PDB entry 8GZG | electron microscopy, 3.13 A resolution | chains D and Z of the 10 polymer chains in the assembly

== Chain D ==
Molecule: DNA-directed RNA polymerase subunit gamma
Source organism: Synechocystis sp. PCC 6803
Notes: EC 2.7.7.6
Reference sequence: P74177 (RPOC1_SYNY3); residues 1-626 here = UniProt positions 1-626
Amino-acid sequence (626 residues; each row starts with the number of its first residue):
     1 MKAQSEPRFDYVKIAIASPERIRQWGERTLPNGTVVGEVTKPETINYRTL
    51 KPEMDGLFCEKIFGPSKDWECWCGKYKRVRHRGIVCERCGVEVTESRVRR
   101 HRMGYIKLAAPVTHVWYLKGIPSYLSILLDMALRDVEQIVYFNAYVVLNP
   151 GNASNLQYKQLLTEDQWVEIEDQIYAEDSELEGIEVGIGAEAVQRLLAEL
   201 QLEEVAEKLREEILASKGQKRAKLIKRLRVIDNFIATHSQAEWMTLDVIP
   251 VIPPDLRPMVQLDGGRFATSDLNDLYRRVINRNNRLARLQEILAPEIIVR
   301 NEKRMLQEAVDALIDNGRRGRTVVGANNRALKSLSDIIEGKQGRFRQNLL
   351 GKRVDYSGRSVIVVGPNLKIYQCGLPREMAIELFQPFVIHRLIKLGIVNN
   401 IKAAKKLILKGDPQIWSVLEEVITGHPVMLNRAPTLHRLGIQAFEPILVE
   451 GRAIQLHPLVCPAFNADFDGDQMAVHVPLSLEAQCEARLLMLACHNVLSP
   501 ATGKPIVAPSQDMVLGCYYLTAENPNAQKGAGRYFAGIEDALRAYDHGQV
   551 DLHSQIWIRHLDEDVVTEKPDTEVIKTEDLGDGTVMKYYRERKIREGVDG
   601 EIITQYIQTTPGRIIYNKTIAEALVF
Disordered / not traced: 1-6, 175-179, 598-601
Bound ions: Zn2+: Cys71, Cys73, Cys86; Mg2+: Asp471 (shared with 1 residue of chain 3)

== Chain Z ==
Molecule: DNA-directed RNA polymerase subunit beta'
Source organism: Synechocystis sp. PCC 6803
Notes: EC 2.7.7.6
Reference sequence: P73334 (RPOC2_SYNY3); numbering as in UniProt (aligned over 1-1317)
Amino-acid sequence (1323 residues; numbered -5 to 1317; the number before each row is that of its first residue; numbers below 1 keep their minus sign (Gly-5 is residue -5)):
    -5 GSGSGSMTFYNYTIDKGRLKKLIALAYRRYGSARCSQLADELKELGFRFA
    45 TKAGVSISVDDLTIPPEKKQMLEAAEKEIRTTEERYARGEITEVERFQKV
    95 IDTWNGTSEELKDQVVVNFRKTDPLNSVYMMAFSGARGNMSQVRQLVGMR
   145 GLMADPQGEIIDLPIKTNFREGLTVTEYVISSYGARKGLVDTALRTADSG
   195 YLTRRLVDVSQDVIVREQDCGTERSLRVTAMTDGDQVKISLADRLFGRLL
   245 AKDVVGPDGEIIAKRNDEIDEALANRIAAVTDEVYVRSPLTCEAARSVCQ
   295 NCYGWSLAHGHKVDLGEAVGIIAAQSIGEPGTQLTMRTFHTGGVFTGEVA
   345 RQEKAPEDGTVKWGKGLSTRKVRTRHGEDAEQVEIAGDLIWKGEGKKAAT
   395 QTYSLTPGSLLFVQDGQTVTAGQLMTEISLSKTQRSTERATKDVAGDLAG
   445 EVLFDRLVPEEKTDRQGNTTRIAQRGGLVWILSGEVYNLPPGAEPVVKND
   495 EQVEVGSIMAETKLVTNDGGVVRLVSNREIEIITASVLLDQAQVKLESSG
   545 GREQYVIYTADKQRFLLKAAPGTKVQNHSIVAELIDDRYRTTTGGMIRYA
   595 GVEVAKGGRKQGYEVTKGGTLLWIPEETHEINKDISLLIVEDGQYVEAGT
   645 EVVKDIFCQSSGIVEVVQKNDILREIIIKPGDFYQDVDPGSVKIESGQLL
   695 QPGQDVFPGVTVSTLSQAEWIESPEGNGLLLRPVEEYKVFDEPAAPSQGS
   745 QNEEGGRQIELRSVQRLFYKDGDRVKSVEGAPLLSTQLVLEIYGSGNEGI
   795 SHLSADIELQDDEEEDCQRLQLVILESLVLRRDQESDPLGGASKTRLLVQ
   845 DGDQIPPGAVVARTEIQCKEAGTVRGIKEGQESIRRVLLERAADRLVVDL
   895 PSAPEVKPGQLLVAGQELVPGVKLEESGKVLEINGKGDNYQLVLRRARPY
   945 RVSPGAVLHIEDGDLVQRGDNLVLLVFERAKTGDIVQGLPRIEELLEARK
   995 PKEACVLARAPGVCQVEYLEDESVDIKVVEDDGTVSEYPLLPGQNAMVTD
  1045 GQRIDVGHALTDGYNNPHEILDVFFSYYVDKDGCYQAALRGLQAAQKFLV
  1095 NEVQTVYQSQGVDISDKHIEVIVRQMTAKVRIDDGGDTTMLPGELVELRQ
  1145 VEQVNEAMGITGSAPARYTPVLLGITKASLNTDSFISAASFQETTRVLTE
  1195 AAIEGKSDWLRGLKENVIIGRLIPAGTGFSSHEEVLGLIETQDDIQGYMI
  1245 EPIELPTTKKKASATKVKTKKVEADDDLLDDTRARAYAGTQLSQDDEEFE
  1295 ETYDTDEDDFDMDDDDDFGDDED
Disordered / not traced: -5 to 0, 330-342, 392-394, 425-430, 721, 788-795, 828, 928-933, 974-979, 1012-1015, 1159, 1225-1317
Differences from the reference sequence: expression tag (-5 to 0)
Bound ions: Zn2+: Cys214, Cys286, Cys296
Reported in the primary citation:
  - mutagenesis - R331A, H334A: decreased catalytic activity

== How chain D and chain Z interact ==
Pairs across the interface (153):
  Phe9(D) - Leu1204(Z)  hydrophobic
  Phe9(D) - Ile1213(Z)  hydrophobic
  Phe9(D) - Arg1215(Z)  hydrogen bond (backbone-side chain)
  Asp10(D) - Trp1203(Z)
  Tyr11(D) - Ser1201(Z)
  Tyr11(D) - Asp1202(Z)
  Tyr11(D) - Trp1203(Z)  hydrophobic
  Val12(D) - Phe1179(Z)
  Val12(D) - Ser1201(Z)
  Val12(D) - Asp1202(Z)  hydrogen bond (backbone-backbone)
  Lys13(D) - Lys1200(Z)
  Ile14(D) - Phe1179(Z)  hydrophobic
  Ile14(D) - Ala1195(Z)
  Ile14(D) - Gly1199(Z)
  Ile14(D) - Lys1200(Z)  hydrogen bond (backbone-backbone)
  Ala15(D) - Ala1196(Z)
  Ile16(D) - Ala1196(Z)
  Ile16(D) - Ile1197(Z)  hydrophobic
  Trp116(D) - Thr1193(Z)
  Tyr117(D) - Thr1193(Z)
  Tyr124(D) - Glu1194(Z)  hydrogen bond
  Tyr124(D) - Ile1197(Z)  hydrophobic
  Ile225(D) - Leu1135(Z)  hydrophobic
  Ile225(D) - Pro1136(Z)
  Leu228(D) - Leu1135(Z)  hydrophobic
  Arg229(D) - Leu1135(Z)
  Asp232(D) - Leu1135(Z)
  Asn233(D) - Ile1197(Z)
  Asn233(D) - Glu1198(Z)
  Thr237(D) - Glu1198(Z)
  Thr237(D) - Gly1199(Z)
  Arg318(D) - Thr1189(Z)
  Ser335(D) - Thr1189(Z)
  Ile338(D) - Thr1188(Z)
  Glu339(D) - Thr1188(Z)
  Phe345(D) - Ser1184(Z)
  Arg346(D) - Arg198(Z)
  Leu349(D) - Val1211(Z)
  Leu349(D) - Ile1212(Z)  hydrophobic
  Leu350(D) - Ile1212(Z)  hydrophobic
  Leu368(D) - Asp34(Z)
  Leu368(D) - Lys37(Z)
  Lys369(D) - Asp34(Z)
  Ile370(D) - Ser30(Z)
  Ile370(D) - Asp34(Z)  hydrogen bond (backbone-side chain)
  Leu436(D) - Gln319(Z)
  Leu436(D) - Glu323(Z)
  His437(D) - Glu323(Z)  salt bridge
  Arg438(D) - Ala302(Z)
  Arg438(D) - His303(Z)
  Arg438(D) - Gln319(Z)
  His457(D) - Lys37(Z)
  Leu459(D) - Ala33(Z)
  Leu459(D) - Lys37(Z)
  Glu486(D) - Thr1221(Z)  hydrogen bond
  Cys494(D) - Ser26(Z)
  Cys494(D) - Ser30(Z)  hydrogen bond (backbone-side chain)
  Val497(D) - Ile17(Z)  hydrophobic
  Val497(D) - Tyr21(Z)  hydrophobic
  Val497(D) - Cys29(Z)  hydrophobic
  Val497(D) - Ser30(Z)
  Leu498(D) - Tyr21(Z)  hydrophobic
  Leu498(D) - Leu301(Z)
  Leu498(D) - Ala302(Z)
  Ser499(D) - Leu301(Z)
  Ser499(D) - Ala302(Z)
  Pro500(D) - Ala302(Z)  hydrophobic
  Pro500(D) - Ile316(Z)  hydrophobic
  Pro500(D) - Ser320(Z)
  Pro500(D) - His1112(Z)  hydrogen bond (backbone-side chain)
  Ala501(D) - Leu301(Z)
  Ala501(D) - Ser320(Z)
  Ala501(D) - Ser1109(Z)
  Ala501(D) - His1112(Z)  hydrogen bond (backbone-side chain)
  Thr502(D) - Leu301(Z)
  Thr502(D) - Asp1107(Z)
  Gly503(D) - Leu301(Z)
  Pro505(D) - Lys14(Z)
  Pro505(D) - Ile17(Z)  hydrophobic
  Val507(D) - Ile17(Z)
  Ala508(D) - Lys14(Z)
  Pro509(D) - Lys10(Z)  hydrogen bond (backbone-side chain)
  Pro509(D) - Leu13(Z)  hydrophobic
  Ser510(D) - Lys10(Z)
  Ser510(D) - Gly129(Z)
  Ser510(D) - Ala130(Z)
  Gln511(D) - Ala130(Z)
  Gln511(D) - Arg131(Z)  hydrogen bond
  Asp512(D) - Gly40(Z)
  Asp512(D) - Phe41(Z)
  Met513(D) - Lys37(Z)
  Met513(D) - Gly40(Z)
  Met513(D) - Phe41(Z)  hydrophobic
  Val514(D) - Lys10(Z)
  Val514(D) - Ser128(Z)
  Leu515(D) - Val49(Z)  hydrophobic
  Leu515(D) - Met124(Z)
  Gly516(D) - Gly40(Z)
  Gly516(D) - Phe43(Z)
  Tyr518(D) - Thr7(Z)
  Tyr518(D) - Ile8(Z)
  Tyr518(D) - Asp9(Z)
  Tyr518(D) - Tyr123(Z)
  Tyr518(D) - Met124(Z)  hydrophobic
  Tyr518(D) - Phe127(Z)
  Tyr518(D) - Ser128(Z)
  Tyr519(D) - Ala47(Z)  hydrophobic
  Leu520(D) - Leu39(Z)  hydrophobic
  Leu520(D) - Phe43(Z)  hydrophobic
  Thr521(D) - Tyr6(Z)
  Thr521(D) - Thr7(Z)  hydrogen bond (backbone-side chain)
  Thr521(D) - Ile8(Z)  hydrogen bond (side chain-backbone)
  Ala522(D) - Leu119(Z)  hydrophobic
  Asn524(D) - Leu119(Z)
  Ile538(D) - Phe3(Z)  hydrophobic
  Tyr545(D) - Phe43(Z)
  Tyr545(D) - Lys46(Z)  hydrogen bond
  Asp564(D) - Thr2(Z)  hydrogen bond
  Asp564(D) - Phe3(Z)  hydrogen bond (backbone-backbone)
  Val565(D) - Phe3(Z)
  Val566(D) - Thr2(Z)
  Val566(D) - Phe3(Z)  hydrogen bond (backbone-backbone)
  Val566(D) - Tyr4(Z)  hydrophobic
  Val566(D) - Asn5(Z)  hydrogen bond (backbone-backbone)
  Val566(D) - Tyr6(Z)  hydrophobic
  Thr567(D) - Asn5(Z)  hydrogen bond (side chain-backbone)
  Thr567(D) - Tyr6(Z)
  Glu568(D) - Tyr6(Z)
  Glu591(D) - Asn5(Z)  hydrogen bond
  Ile607(D) - Asn5(Z)
  Gln608(D) - Asn5(Z)  hydrogen bond (backbone-side chain)
  Thr609(D) - Asn5(Z)  hydrogen bond
  Arg613(D) - Asn5(Z)  hydrogen bond
  Arg613(D) - Thr7(Z)
  Ile615(D) - Leu39(Z)  hydrophobic
  Tyr616(D) - Ile8(Z)  hydrophobic
  Tyr616(D) - Leu13(Z)
  Tyr616(D) - Leu16(Z)
  Tyr616(D) - Leu36(Z)  hydrophobic
  Tyr616(D) - Leu39(Z)  hydrophobic
  Asn617(D) - Phe3(Z)
  Asn617(D) - Tyr4(Z)  hydrogen bond (side chain-backbone)
  Thr619(D) - Glu35(Z)
  Thr619(D) - Leu39(Z)
  Ile620(D) - Leu16(Z)  hydrophobic
  Ile620(D) - Leu32(Z)  hydrophobic
  Glu622(D) - Glu35(Z)
  Ala623(D) - Gln31(Z)
  Ala623(D) - Leu32(Z)  hydrophobic
  Ala623(D) - Glu35(Z)
  Leu624(D) - Tyr24(Z)
  Leu624(D) - Arg28(Z)
  Leu624(D) - Leu32(Z)  hydrophobic
Also at the interface, not in a pair above, chain D (95 interface residues in all): Arg8, Ile121, Phe234, Met244, Asp315, Lys352, Pro366, Asn367, Pro458, His495, Cys517, Leu552, His560, Asp562, Ile614, Phe626
Also at the interface, not in a pair above, chain Z (88 interface residues in all): Met1, Arg12, Ala18, Ala20, Glu38, Ala44, Met125, Phe240, Ile1108, Gly1137, Arg1190, Leu1192, Lys1208

== Summary ==
The interface between chain D and chain Z involves 95 residues on one side and 88 on the other; the contacts
include 24 hydrogen bonds and 1 salt bridge. Among the polar pairs are His437(D)-Glu323(Z), Phe9(D)-Arg1215(Z)
and Tyr124(D)-Glu1194(Z). The paper reports that R331A and H334A of chain Z reduce catalytic activity.
Here chain D is DNA-directed RNA polymerase subunit gamma and chain Z is DNA-directed RNA polymerase subunit
beta', both from Synechocystis sp. PCC 6803. Entry 8GZG (Cryo-EM structure of Synechocystis sp. PCC 6803
RPitc) was determined by electron microscopy together with 8GZH and 8H02 from the same study.
